Entry 7T09 (X-ray diffraction, 1.98 A resolution); this record covers chains A and B.

== Chain A ==
Protein: Protein farnesyltransferase/geranylgeranyltransferase type-1 subunit alpha
From: Cryptococcus neoformans var. grubii H99
Reference sequence: J9VSJ6 (J9VSJ6_CRYNH); residue numbers follow UniProt; this construct covers 1-335
Chain sequence (349 residues; row label = number of the first residue in the row; numbers below 1 keep their minus sign (Met-13 is residue -13)):
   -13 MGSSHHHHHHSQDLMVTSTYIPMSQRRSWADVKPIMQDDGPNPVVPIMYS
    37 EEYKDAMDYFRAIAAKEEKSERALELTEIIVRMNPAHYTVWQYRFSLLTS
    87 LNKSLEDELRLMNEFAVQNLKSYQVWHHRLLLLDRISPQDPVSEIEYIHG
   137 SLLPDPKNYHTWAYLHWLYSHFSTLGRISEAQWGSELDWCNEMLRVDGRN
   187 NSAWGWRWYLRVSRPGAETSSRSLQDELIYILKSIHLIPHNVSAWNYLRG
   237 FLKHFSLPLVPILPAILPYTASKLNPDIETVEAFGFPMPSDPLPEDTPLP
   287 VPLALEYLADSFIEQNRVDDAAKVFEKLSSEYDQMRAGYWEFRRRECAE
Not modelled in the structure: -13 to 4, 258-269, 335
Construct notes: expression tag (-13 to 0)
Ligand contacts:
  - 3FX ((2R)-3-(cyclohexylamino)-2-hydroxypropane-1-sulfonic acid): Phe46, Ala50, Thr75
  - farnesyl diphosphate (FPP): Tyr109, Tyr145, His146

== Chain B ==
Protein: Protein farnesyltransferase subunit beta
From: Cryptococcus neoformans var. grubii H99
Notes: EC 2.5.1.58
Reference sequence: T2BPA1 (T2BPA1_CRYNH); residue numbers follow UniProt; this construct covers 1-520
Chain sequence (520 residues; each row starts with the number of its first residue):
     1 MATEFTPSVYSLVSKPLPSNSRPSATLDEQAETEDLISQLFDLTADPNAL
    51 VSEHGKRYSGLRKQEHTQFLASSFFQLPGKFVSLDASRPWLVFWTVHSLD
   101 LLGVALDQGTKDRVVSTLLHFLSPKGGFGGGPANSQIPHLLPTYASVCSL
   151 AIAGNDSSTGGWKDLAAARQSIYEFFMRCKRPDGGFVVCEGGEVDVRGTY
   201 CLLVVATLLDIITPELLHNVDKFVSACQTYEGGFACASFPFPSVVPSTSA
   251 FPTSEPSCRVSMAEAHGGYTSCSLNSHFLLTSVPLPSFPLSIDANAALRW
   301 TVLQQGEPIEGGGFRGRTNKLVDGCYSWWVGGGAPVAEELVRREKSRKVK
   351 KSRIEVFEEEKEGDWEDVPPIPPIFNRVALQEFTLVAAQQDPGSTGGLRD
   401 KPGKRPDQYHTCNNLSGLSIAQHKMSHSPSTVSSNRLKFDASKGLPAVKP
   451 VAPGGGWKNEDERQNARREIWANALGWIEEEGGEIIVGGKDNRINTTTPV
   501 FNILGLRLKPFINYFYCQEN
Not modelled in the structure: 1, 350-370, 520
Bound ions: Zn2+: Asp323, Cys325, His410 (together with XMV)
Ligand contacts:
  - 3FX ((2R)-3-(cyclohexylamino)-2-hydroxypropane-1-sulfonic acid), molecule 1: Tyr58, Gly489, Lys490, Asp491
  - 3FX, molecule 2: Arg62, Lys63, Gln64, Glu65
  - 3FX, molecule 3: Ser123, Pro124, Lys125, Ala133, Asn134, Ser135, Gln136, Ile137
  - farnesyl diphosphate (FPP): Trp90, Leu141, Arg197, Tyr200, Cys201, His266, Gly268, Tyr269, Cys272, Arg317, Lys320, Tyr326, Trp329, Tyr409
  - XMV (4-{[5-({(2S)-2-butyl-5-oxo-4-[3-(trifluoromethoxy)phenyl]piperazin-1-yl}methyl)-1H-imidazol-1-yl]methyl}benzonitrile): Leu84, Ser87, Trp90, Trp94, Arg197, Asp323, Cys325, Tyr326, Trp329, Asp407, Tyr409, His410

== How chain A and chain B interact ==
Residue-residue contacts (175):
  Ile21(A) - Asn134(B)
  Met22(A) - Asn134(B)  hydrogen bond (backbone-side chain)
  Gln23(A) - Arg88(B)
  Gln23(A) - Pro132(B)
  Asp24(A) - His120(B)
  Asp24(A) - Pro132(B)
  Asp24(A) - Asn134(B)  hydrogen bond (backbone-side chain)
  Asp25(A) - Arg88(B)  salt bridge
  Asp25(A) - His120(B)
  Asp25(A) - Pro132(B)
  Gly26(A) - His120(B)
  Asn28(A) - Arg113(B)  hydrogen bond (backbone-side chain)
  Pro29(A) - Arg88(B)
  Pro29(A) - Arg113(B)  hydrogen bond (backbone-side chain)
  Pro29(A) - Thr117(B)
  Val30(A) - Ser73(B)
  Val30(A) - Phe74(B)  hydrophobic
  Val30(A) - Arg88(B)  hydrogen bond (backbone-side chain)
  Val30(A) - Val92(B)  hydrophobic
  Val30(A) - Arg113(B)
  Val30(A) - Thr117(B)  hydrogen bond (backbone-side chain)
  Val31(A) - Ser73(B)  hydrogen bond (backbone-backbone)
  Val31(A) - Arg88(B)  hydrogen bond (backbone-side chain)
  Val31(A) - Leu91(B)  hydrophobic
  Val31(A) - Val92(B)  hydrophobic
  Pro32(A) - Phe75(B)
  Pro32(A) - Gln76(B)
  Pro32(A) - Leu77(B)  hydrogen bond (backbone-backbone)
  Pro32(A) - Arg88(B)
  Ile33(A) - Leu77(B)
  Ile33(A) - Pro78(B)
  Ile33(A) - Phe81(B)
  Ile33(A) - Val82(B)
  Ile33(A) - Asp85(B)
  Met34(A) - Gln76(B)
  Met34(A) - Leu77(B)  hydrogen bond (backbone-backbone)
  Met34(A) - Gly79(B)
  Tyr35(A) - Asp85(B)  hydrogen bond
  Tyr39(A) - Val82(B)
  Tyr39(A) - Asp85(B)  hydrogen bond
  Arg47(A) - Asn134(B)
  Arg47(A) - Ser135(B)  hydrogen bond
  Met69(A) - Val82(B)
  Asn70(A) - Val82(B)  hydrogen bond (side chain-backbone)
  Asn70(A) - Ser83(B)
  Asn70(A) - Asp85(B)
  Ala72(A) - Ala86(B)
  His73(A) - Gln136(B)
  Tyr74(A) - Ala86(B)
  Tyr74(A) - Gly129(B)
  Tyr74(A) - Gly130(B)  hydrogen bond (side chain-backbone)
  Tyr74(A) - Gln136(B)
  Tyr74(A) - Ile137(B)  hydrogen bond (side chain-backbone)
  Tyr74(A) - His139(B)
  Tyr74(A) - Cys189(B)  hydrophobic
  Thr75(A) - Ser135(B)
  Thr75(A) - Gln136(B)
  Thr75(A) - Ile137(B)  hydrogen bond (side chain-backbone)
  Gln78(A) - Glu190(B)
  Tyr109(A) - Glu193(B)
  Tyr109(A) - Arg197(B)
  Tyr109(A) - Tyr269(B)  hydrogen bond
  Gln110(A) - Glu193(B)
  His113(A) - Gly191(B)  hydrogen bond (side chain-backbone)
  His113(A) - Gly192(B)  hydrogen bond (side chain-backbone)
  His113(A) - Glu193(B)
  Leu117(A) - Gly191(B)
  Lys143(A) - Thr26(B)  hydrogen bond
  Lys143(A) - Arg317(B)  hydrogen bond (backbone-side chain)
  Lys143(A) - Asn319(B)  hydrogen bond (side chain-backbone)
  Lys143(A) - Lys320(B)
  Tyr145(A) - Ala235(B)
  Tyr145(A) - Cys236(B)  hydrogen bond (side chain-backbone)
  Tyr145(A) - Ala263(B)
  Tyr145(A) - Glu264(B)  hydrogen bond (side chain-backbone)
  Tyr145(A) - Tyr269(B)  hydrophobic
  Tyr145(A) - Arg317(B)
  Ala149(A) - Cys236(B)  hydrophobic
  Ala149(A) - Met262(B)
  His152(A) - Ser261(B)
  His152(A) - Met262(B)  hydrogen bond (side chain-backbone)
  Trp153(A) - Met262(B)  hydrophobic
  Ser156(A) - Phe239(B)
  Ser156(A) - Phe241(B)
  Ser156(A) - Met262(B)
  His157(A) - Phe239(B)
  His157(A) - Ala250(B)
  Ser159(A) - Phe241(B)
  Thr160(A) - Phe239(B)
  Thr160(A) - Phe241(B)
  Thr160(A) - Pro242(B)
  Thr160(A) - Val245(B)
  Thr160(A) - Pro246(B)
  Thr160(A) - Ser247(B)  hydrogen bond (backbone-backbone)
  Thr160(A) - Ser249(B)
  Thr160(A) - Ala250(B)
  Leu161(A) - Ser247(B)
  Leu161(A) - Thr248(B)
  Leu161(A) - Ser249(B)
  Leu161(A) - Ala250(B)
  Leu180(A) - Arg22(B)
  Arg181(A) - Arg22(B)  hydrogen bond (backbone-side chain)
  Val182(A) - Arg22(B)  hydrogen bond (backbone-side chain)
  Asp183(A) - Arg22(B)
  Asp183(A) - Ser24(B)  hydrogen bond
  Asp183(A) - Ala25(B)
  Asp183(A) - Thr26(B)  hydrogen bond
  Gly184(A) - Arg22(B)
  Arg185(A) - Ser19(B)  hydrogen bond (side chain-backbone)
  Arg185(A) - Arg22(B)  hydrogen bond (side chain-backbone)
  Arg185(A) - Ser24(B)  hydrogen bond
  Arg185(A) - Thr26(B)
  Arg185(A) - Leu27(B)
  Arg185(A) - Asn319(B)  hydrogen bond (backbone-side chain)
  Asn187(A) - Glu231(B)  hydrogen bond
  Asn187(A) - Glu264(B)  hydrogen bond
  Asn187(A) - Thr318(B)
  Ser188(A) - Glu264(B)  hydrogen bond
  Ser188(A) - Arg317(B)  hydrogen bond
  Trp190(A) - Tyr230(B)
  Gly191(A) - Tyr230(B)
  Trp194(A) - Tyr230(B)  hydrophobic
  Tyr195(A) - Val260(B)  hydrophobic
  Ser199(A) - Val260(B)
  Pro201(A) - Phe241(B)
  Ile224(A) - Asn20(B)
  Pro225(A) - Asn20(B)
  His226(A) - Pro18(B)
  His226(A) - Asn20(B)  hydrogen bond (backbone-side chain)
  Asn227(A) - Asn319(B)  hydrogen bond
  Val228(A) - Thr318(B)
  Ser229(A) - Thr318(B)
  Ser229(A) - Asn319(B)  hydrogen bond
  Asn232(A) - Tyr230(B)
  Asn232(A) - Glu231(B)  hydrogen bond
  Asn232(A) - Arg299(B)  hydrogen bond
  Asn232(A) - Thr318(B)
  Tyr233(A) - Tyr230(B)  hydrophobic
  Gly236(A) - Tyr230(B)
  Lys239(A) - Asp293(B)  salt bridge
  Pro280(A) - Asn20(B)
  Glu281(A) - Asn20(B)
  Glu281(A) - Ser21(B)  hydrogen bond (backbone-side chain)
  Asp282(A) - Pro18(B)
  Asp282(A) - Ser19(B)  hydrogen bond
  Asp282(A) - Asn20(B)  hydrogen bond (backbone-backbone)
  Thr283(A) - Asn20(B)  hydrogen bond
  Pro284(A) - Pro18(B)  hydrophobic
  Glu292(A) - Arg299(B)  salt bridge
  Gln320(A) - Pro7(B)
  Gln320(A) - Leu12(B)
  Met321(A) - Gln305(B)
  Met321(A) - Gly306(B)
  Met321(A) - Pro308(B)
  Met321(A) - Asn376(B)  hydrogen bond
  Met321(A) - Ala379(B)  hydrophobic
  Arg322(A) - Val302(B)  hydrogen bond (side chain-backbone)
  Arg322(A) - Leu303(B)
  Arg322(A) - Gln305(B)  hydrogen bond (side chain-backbone)
  Arg322(A) - Glu307(B)  salt bridge
  Ala323(A) - Phe5(B)
  Gly324(A) - Phe5(B)
  Gly324(A) - Pro372(B)
  Gly324(A) - Pro373(B)
  Tyr325(A) - Arg299(B)
  Tyr325(A) - Val302(B)  hydrophobic
  Tyr325(A) - Pro373(B)
  Tyr325(A) - Ile374(B)
  Glu327(A) - Phe5(B)
  Glu327(A) - Pro372(B)
  Phe328(A) - Lys345(B)
  Phe328(A) - Ile374(B)  hydrophobic
  Arg331(A) - Ile371(B)
  Arg331(A) - Pro372(B)
  Glu332(A) - Lys345(B)  salt bridge
Other interface residues (no listed pair), chain A (87 interface residues in all): Met43, Phe46, Trp148, Gly162, Asn186, Leu223, Arg235, Leu289, Ser315, Asp319
Other interface residues (no listed pair), chain B (95 interface residues in all): Val9, Pro23, Leu84, Val114, Phe121, Pro138, Pro142, Asp195, Cys258, His266, Leu298, Gly312, Val341

== Overview ==
Chain A and chain B form an interface of 87 and 95 residues respectively; the contacts include 51 hydrogen
bonds and 5 salt bridges. Among the polar pairs are Asp25(A)-Arg88(B), Lys239(A)-Asp293(B) and
Glu292(A)-Arg299(B).
Here chain A is Protein farnesyltransferase/geranylgeranyltransferase type-1 subunit alpha and chain B is
Protein farnesyltransferase subunit beta, both from Cryptococcus neoformans var. grubii H99. Entry 7T09
(Cryptococcus neoformans protein farnesyltransferase in complex with FPP and inhibitor 2d) was determined by
X-ray diffraction (same publication as 7T08, 7T0A, 7T0B, 7T0C, 7T0D and 7T0E).
